PDB entry 1TTQ | X-ray diffraction, 2.00 A resolution | chains A and B

# Chain A
Molecule: Tryptophan synthase
From: Salmonella typhimurium
Notes: EC 4.2.1.20
UniProtKB: P00929 (TRPA_SALTY); numbering as in UniProt (aligned over 1-268)
Sequence (268 residues; row label = number of the first residue in the row):
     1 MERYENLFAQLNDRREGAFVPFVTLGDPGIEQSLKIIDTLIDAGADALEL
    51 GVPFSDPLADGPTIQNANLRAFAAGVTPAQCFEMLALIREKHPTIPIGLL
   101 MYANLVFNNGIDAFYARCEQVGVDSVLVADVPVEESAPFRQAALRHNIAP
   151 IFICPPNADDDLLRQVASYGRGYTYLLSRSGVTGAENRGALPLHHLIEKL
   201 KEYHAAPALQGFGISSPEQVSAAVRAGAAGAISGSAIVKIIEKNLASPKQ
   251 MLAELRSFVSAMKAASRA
Unresolved in the structure: 178-189
Swiss-Prot annotation at these positions:
  - active site (Proton acceptor): Glu49, Asp60

# Chain B
Molecule: Tryptophan synthase
From: Salmonella typhimurium
Notes: EC 4.2.1.20
UniProtKB: P00933 (TRPB_SALTY); residues 2-397 here correspond to UniProt positions 1-396 (UniProt number = residue number - 1)
Sequence (397 residues; numbered 1 to 397; the number before each row is that of its first residue):
     1 MTTLLNPYFGEFGGMYVPQILMPALNQLEEAFVRAQKDPEFQAQFADLLK
    51 NYAGRPTALTKCQNITAGTRTTLYLKREDLLHGGAHKTNQVLGQALLAKR
   101 MGKSEIIAETGAGQHGVASALASALLGLKCRIYMGAKDVERQSPNVFRMR
   151 LMGAEVIPVHSGSATLKDACNEALRDWSGSYETAHYMLGTAAGPHPYPTI
   201 VREFQRMIGEETKAQILDKEGRLPDAVIACVGGGSNAIGMFADFINDTSV
   251 GLIGVEPGGHGIETGEHGAPLKHGRVGIYFGMKAPMMQTADGQIEESYSI
   301 SAGLDFPSVGPQHAYLNSIGRADYVSITDDEALEAFKTLCRHEGIIPALE
   351 SSHALAHALKMMREQPEKEQLLVVNLSGRGDKDIFTVHDILKARGEI
Unresolved in the structure: 1-2, 392-397
Covalent attachments: pyridoxal phosphate (PLP) linked to Lys87
Bound ions: K+: Gly232, Phe306, Ser308
Small-molecule neighbours: pyridoxal phosphate (PLP): Ala85, His86, Gln114, Thr190, Cys230, Val231, Gly232, Gly233, Gly234, Ser235, Asn236, Gly303, Leu304, Ala348, Glu350, Ser351, Ser377, Gly378

# Chain A / chain B interface
Pairs across the interface (54):
  Pro53(A) with Gln293(B), hydrogen bond (backbone-side chain)
  Phe54(A) with Tyr279(B), hydrophobic; Gly292(B); Gln293(B)
  Ser55(A) with Lys167(B); Tyr279(B); Gln293(B), hydrogen bond (backbone-side chain); Ile294(B), hydrogen bond (side chain-backbone)
  Asp56(A) with Asp168(B); Asn171(B), hydrogen bond; Tyr279(B), hydrogen bond
  Pro57(A) with Asn171(B), hydrogen bond (backbone-side chain)
  Leu58(A) with Pro18(B); Asn171(B); Leu174(B), hydrophobic; Arg175(B)
  Gly61(A) with Arg175(B)
  Pro62(A) with Arg175(B)
  Phe72(A) with Gln293(B)
  Pro78(A) with Asp291(B)
  Ala103(A) with Ile278(B), hydrophobic
  Asn104(A) with Gly277(B); Ile278(B), hydrogen bond (side chain-backbone); Gln288(B), hydrogen bond; Gly292(B), hydrogen bond (side chain-backbone); Ile294(B)
  Leu105(A) with Asp291(B); Gln293(B)
  Phe107(A) with Val276(B); Ile278(B), hydrophobic; Lys283(B)
  Asn108(A) with Arg275(B), hydrogen bond; Gln288(B); Ala290(B), hydrogen bond (side chain-backbone); Asp291(B); Gly292(B), hydrogen bond (side chain-backbone)
  Ala129(A) with Pro18(B)
  Asp130(A) with Tyr16(B); Val17(B), hydrogen bond (backbone-backbone)
  Pro132(A) with Met15(B); Val17(B); Gln19(B); Met22(B), hydrophobic
  Val133(A) with Gln19(B), hydrogen bond (backbone-side chain)
  Glu134(A) with Gln19(B), hydrogen bond; Met22(B)
  Glu135(A) with Tyr8(B), hydrogen bond; Gly14(B); Met15(B), hydrogen bond (side chain-backbone); Tyr16(B)
  Asn157(A) with Ile20(B); Pro23(B); Tyr181(B)
  Leu162(A) with Gln19(B)
Also at the interface, not in a pair above, chain A (31 interface residues in all): Ala59, Asp60, Leu69, Val131, Phe139, Ile153, Pro155, Pro156
Also at the interface, not in a pair above, chain B (31 interface residues in all): Ser161, Gly162, Thr289

# Summary
Chain A and chain B each contribute 31 residues to their interface; the contacts include 17 hydrogen bonds.
Polar pairs include Pro53(A)-Gln293(B), Ser55(A)-Gln293(B) and Ser55(A)-Ile294(B). Covalently linked pyridoxal
phosphate: at Lys87(B). From UniProt: active-site residues Glu49(A) and Asp60(A) on chain A.
Chain A is Tryptophan synthase and chain B is Tryptophan synthase, both from Salmonella typhimurium; the
structure, Tryptophan synthase (e.c.4.2.1.20) in the presence of potassium at room temperature, was determined
by X-ray diffraction together with 1BKS and 1TTP from the same study.
